PDB entry 7UIX | electron microscopy, 3.24 A resolution | chains M and N of the 14 polymer chains in the assembly

Chain M (and N):
Protein: ATP-dependent Clp protease proteolytic subunit
From: Escherichia coli
Notes: EC 3.4.21.92; chain N of this document is another copy of the same molecule, construct and numbering; everything in this record applies to it too
Reference sequence: A0A0K4NM46 (A0A0K4NM46_ECOLX); residues 1-193 here correspond to UniProt positions 15-207 (UniProt number = residue number + 14)
Amino-acid sequence (201 residues; each row starts with the number of its first residue):
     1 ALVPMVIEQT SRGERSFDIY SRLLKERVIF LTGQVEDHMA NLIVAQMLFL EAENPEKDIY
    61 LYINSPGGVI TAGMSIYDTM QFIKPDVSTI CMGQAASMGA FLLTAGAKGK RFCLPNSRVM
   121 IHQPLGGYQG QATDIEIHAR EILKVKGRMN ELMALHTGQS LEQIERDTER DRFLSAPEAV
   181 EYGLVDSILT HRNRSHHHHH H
Disordered / not traced: 1, 193-201 (chain N: 1, 192-201)
Construct notes: expression tag (194-201)

Interface between chain M and chain N:
Contacting residue pairs (55):
  Arg12(M) - Gln9(N)
  Arg12(M) - Glu14(N)  salt bridge
  Arg15(M) - Glu14(N)
  Phe17(M) - Ile7(N)  hydrophobic
  Asp18(M) - Met5(N)
  Tyr20(M) - Leu2(N)  hydrophobic
  Ser21(M) - Pro4(N)
  Ser21(M) - Met5(N)  hydrogen bond (side chain-backbone)
  Leu24(M) - Pro4(N)  hydrophobic
  Leu24(M) - Val6(N)  hydrophobic
  Lys25(M) - Ile7(N)
  Asp37(M) - Thr32(N)  hydrogen bond (backbone-side chain)
  Asp37(M) - Asn64(N)
  Asp37(M) - Gln94(N)  hydrogen bond
  Asn41(M) - Tyr20(N)
  Asn41(M) - Phe30(N)
  Asn41(M) - Thr32(N)  hydrogen bond
  Asn41(M) - Met92(N)
  Leu42(M) - Leu2(N)
  Leu42(M) - Val3(N)  hydrophobic
  Leu42(M) - Tyr20(N)
  Val44(M) - Phe30(N)  hydrophobic
  Ala45(M) - Ile19(N)  hydrophobic
  Ala45(M) - Leu23(N)  hydrophobic
  Gln46(M) - Pro4(N)
  Leu48(M) - Tyr62(N)
  Phe49(M) - Val6(N)  hydrophobic
  Phe49(M) - Ile19(N)  hydrophobic
  Phe49(M) - Arg22(N)
  Ala52(M) - Glu26(N)
  Glu53(M) - Arg22(N)  salt bridge
  Thr71(M) - Gln94(N)  hydrogen bond
  Met74(M) - Asn116(N)
  Ser75(M) - Asn64(N)  hydrogen bond
  Ser75(M) - Met92(N)  hydrogen bond (side chain-backbone)
  Ser75(M) - Gly93(N)
  Tyr77(M) - Asn116(N)
  Asp78(M) - Leu114(N)
  Asp78(M) - Pro115(N)
  Asp78(M) - Asn116(N)  hydrogen bond
  Phe82(M) - Leu189(N)  hydrophobic
  Phe82(M) - Thr190(N)
  Phe82(M) - His191(N)
  Asp134(M) - Arg170(N)
  Ile137(M) - Asp171(N)
  Ile137(M) - Phe173(N)
  His138(M) - Asp171(N)  salt bridge
  His138(M) - Phe173(N)
  Glu141(M) - Arg118(N)  salt bridge
  Glu141(M) - Phe173(N)
  Lys144(M) - Arg118(N)
  Val145(M) - Arg118(N)
  Arg148(M) - Asn116(N)  hydrogen bond
  Arg148(M) - Arg118(N)
  Leu152(M) - Asn116(N)
Interface residues without a listed pair, chain M (37 interface residues in all): Val3, His38, Ala72, Thr79, Thr133
Interface residues without a listed pair, chain N (35 interface residues in all): Ser16, Val28, Leu31, Pro66, Ser117

Summary:
37 residues of chain M and 35 residues of chain N are in contact; the contacts include 9 hydrogen bonds and 4
salt bridges. Among the polar pairs are Arg12(M)-Glu14(N), Glu53(M)-Arg22(N) and His138(M)-Asp171(N).
Chain M and chain N are both ATP-dependent Clp protease proteolytic subunit (Escherichia coli); the structure,
ClpAP complex bound to ClpS N-terminal extension, class I, was determined by electron microscopy, deposited
together with 7UIV, 7UIW, 7UIZ, 7UJ0 and 7UIY.
